PDB entry 6CR9 | X-ray diffraction, 1.96 A resolution | chains T and A of the 4 polymer chains in the assembly

[Chain T]
Molecule: Template Strand
Sequence (16 nucleotides; numbered 1 to 16; the number before each row is that of its first residue):
     1 CCGACTGCGCATCAGC

[Chain A]
Name: DNA polymerase beta
Organism: Homo sapiens
Notes: EC 2.7.7.7, 4.2.99.-
Reference sequence: P06746 (DPOLB_HUMAN); residues 1-335 here = UniProt positions 1-335
Chain sequence (335 residues; numbered 1 to 335; the number before each row is that of its first residue):
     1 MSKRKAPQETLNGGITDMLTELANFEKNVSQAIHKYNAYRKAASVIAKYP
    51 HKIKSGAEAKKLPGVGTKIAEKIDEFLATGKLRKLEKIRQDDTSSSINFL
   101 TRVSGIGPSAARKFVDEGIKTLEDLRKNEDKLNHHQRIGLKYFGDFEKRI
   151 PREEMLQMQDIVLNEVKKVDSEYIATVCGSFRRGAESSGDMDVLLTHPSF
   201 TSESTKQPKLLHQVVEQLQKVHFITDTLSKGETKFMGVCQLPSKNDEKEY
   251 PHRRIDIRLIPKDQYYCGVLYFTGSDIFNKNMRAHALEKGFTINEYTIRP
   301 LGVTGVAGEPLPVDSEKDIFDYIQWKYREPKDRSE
Unresolved in the structure: 1-9
Curated features (UniProtKB/Swiss-Prot):
  - region: Arg183 to Asp192 (DNA-binding)
  - active site: Lys72 (Nucleophile)
  - binding site (K(+)): Lys60, Leu62, Val65, Thr101, Val103, Ile106
  - binding site (Na(+)): Lys60, Leu62, Val65, Thr101, Val103, Ile106
  - binding site (dATP): Arg149, Ser180, Arg183, Gly189, Asp190
  - binding site (dCTP): Arg149, Ser180, Arg183, Gly189, Asp190
  - binding site (dGTP): Arg149, Ser180, Arg183, Gly189, Asp190, Asp192
  - binding site (dTTP): Arg149, Ser180, Arg183, Gly189, Asp190
  - binding site (Mg(2+)): Asp190, Asp192, Asp256
  - modified residue: Lys72 (N6-acetyllysine), Arg83 (Omega-N-methylarginine), Arg152 (Omega-N-methylarginine)
  - cross-link (Glycyl lysine isopeptide (Lys-Gly)): Lys41 (interchain with G-Cter in ubiquitin), Lys61 (interchain with G-Cter in ubiquitin), Lys81 (interchain with G-Cter in ubiquitin)
  - natural variant: Leu22 (L22P: Found in a gastric cancer sample; uncertain significance), Tyr39 (Y39C: Found in a gastric cancer sample; uncertain significance), Gly118 (G118V: Decreased DNA-directed DNA polymerase activity), Arg137 (R137Q: Decreased function in base-excision repair), Arg149 (R149I: Decreased DNA-directed DNA polymerase activity), Asp160 (D160N: Found in a gastric cancer sample; uncertain significance), Cys239 (C239R: Found in a gastric cancer sample; uncertain significance), Lys289 (K289M: Found in a colon cancer sample; uncertain significance), Asn294 (N294D: Found in a gastric cancer sample; uncertain significance), Glu295 (E295K: Found in a gastric cancer sample; uncertain significance)
  - mutagenesis: Phe25 (F25W: No effect on 5'-dRP lyase activity. Decreased ssDNA binding), His34 (H34G: Decreased 5'-dRP lyase activity. Decreased ssDNA binding), Lys35 (K35A: Decreased 5'-dRP lyase activity. Decreased ssDNA binding. Loss of 5'-dRP lyase activity; when associated with A-68 and A-72. Decreased ssDNA binding; when associated with A-68 and A-72 ...), Tyr39 (Y39F: No effect on 5'-dRP lyase activity; Y39Q: Abolishes DNA polymerase and 5'-dRP lyase activity), Lys41 (K41R: Abolishes ubiquitination; when associated with R-61 and R-81), Lys60 (K60A: Decreased 5'-dRP lyase activity. Decreased ssDNA binding), Lys61 (K61R: Abolishes ubiquitination; when associated with R-41 and R-81), Lys68 (K68A: No effect on 5'-dRP lyase activity. Decreased ssDNA binding. Loss of 5'-dRP lyase activity; when associated with A-35 and A-72. Decreased ssDNA binding; when associated with A-35 and A-72 ...), Glu71 (E71Q: No effect on 5'-dRP lyase activity. No effect on structure shown by circular dichroism. No effect on ssDNA binding), Lys72 (K72A: Severely reduced 5'-dRP lyase activity. Does not affect ssDNA binding. Loss of 5'-dRP lyase activity; when associated with A-35 and A-68. Decreased ssDNA binding ...), Glu75 (E75A: Slightly decreased 5'-dRP lyase activity. Decreased ssDNA binding. No effect on structure shown by circular dichroism), Lys81 (K81R: Abolishes ubiquitination; when associated with R-41 and R-61), 5 further mutagenesis entries in UniProt
Bound ions: Na+ site 1: Lys60, Leu62, Val65 (shared with 1 residue of chain D); Na+ site 2: Thr101, Val103, Ile106 (shared with 1 residue of chain P); Mg2+: Asp190, Asp192 (together with VA5); Na+ site 3: Asp190, Asp192, Asp256 (together with VA5)
Small-molecule neighbours: VA5 (9-{5-O-[(R)-{[(R)-[(S)-chloro(fluoro)phosphonomethyl](hydroxy)phosphoryl]oxy}(hydroxy)phosphoryl]-2-deoxy-alpha-D-threo-pentofuranosyl}-9H-purin-6-amine): Arg149, Gly179, Ser180, Arg183, Ser188, Gly189, Asp190, Asp192, Tyr271, Phe272, Thr273, Gly274, Ser275, Asp276, Asn279, Arg283
From the paper describing this entry:
  - binding site for VA5: Arg183

[Interface between chain T and chain A]
Residue-residue contacts - 27 pairs, chain T then chain A:
  DC5(T) - His34(A)  stacking on the base
  DT6(T) - Asn37(A)  base contact
  DT6(T) - Lys280(A)  salt bridge to the phosphate
  DT6(T) - Arg283(A)  hydrogen bond to the base
  DT6(T) - Ala284(A)  sugar contact
  DT6(T) - Leu287(A)  phosphate contact
  DG7(T) - Tyr271(A)  base contact
  DG7(T) - Arg283(A)  hydrogen bond to the sugar
  DG7(T) - Leu287(A)  phosphate contact
  DG7(T) - Thr292(A)  hydrogen bond to the phosphate
  DG7(T) - Ile293(A)  sugar contact
  DG7(T) - Asn294(A)  phosphate contact
  DC8(T) - Asn294(A)  hydrogen bond to the phosphate
  DC8(T) - Glu295(A)  sugar contact
  DG9(T) - Thr233(A)  hydrogen bond to the phosphate
  DG9(T) - Lys234(A)  sugar contact
  DG9(T) - Arg258(A)  sugar contact
  DG9(T) - Tyr296(A)  hydrogen bond to the phosphate
  DC10(T) - Ser229(A)  phosphate contact
  DC10(T) - Lys230(A)  hydrogen bond to the phosphate
  DC10(T) - Gly231(A)  phosphate contact
  DC10(T) - Glu232(A)  hydrogen bond to the phosphate
  DC10(T) - Thr233(A)  hydrogen bond to the phosphate
  DC10(T) - Lys234(A)  hydrogen bond to the phosphate
  DA11(T) - Ser229(A)  sugar contact
  DA11(T) - Lys230(A)  hydrogen bond to the phosphate
  DT12(T) - Asn133(A)  phosphate contact
Interface residues without a listed pair, chain A (23 interface residues in all): His134, Leu228, Arg299

[In short]
8 residues of chain T face 23 of chain A across their interface; the contacts include 11 hydrogen bonds, 1
salt bridge and 1 aromatic stacking contact. Polar pairs include DT6(T)-Arg283(A), DG7(T)-Arg283(A) and
DG7(T)-Thr292(A). Bound to chain A: compound VA5. From the paper: a binding site for VA5 at Arg183(A).
Here chain T is Template Strand and chain A is DNA polymerase beta (Homo sapiens). Entry 6CR9 (Ternary complex
crystal structure of DNA polymerase Beta with a dideoxy terminated primer with CFCL, beta ...) was determined
by X-ray diffraction together with 6BEL, 6BEM, 6CR3, 6CR4, 6CR5, 6CR6 and 20 further entries from the same
study.
